Entry 8IM1 (X-ray diffraction, 2.05 A resolution); this record covers chains B and H of the 8 polymer chains in the assembly.

Chain B (and H):
Molecule: LaM1
Organism: Camelus bactrianus
Notes: chain H of this document is another copy of the same molecule, construct and numbering; everything in this record applies to it too
Sequence (129 residues; row label = number of the first residue in the row):
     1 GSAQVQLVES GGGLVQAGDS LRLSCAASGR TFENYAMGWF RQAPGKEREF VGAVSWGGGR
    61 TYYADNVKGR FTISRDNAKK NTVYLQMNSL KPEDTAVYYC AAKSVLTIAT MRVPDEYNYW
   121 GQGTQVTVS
Not modelled in the structure: 1-3
Disulfide bonds: C25-C100

Chain B / chain H interface:
Pairs across the interface - 10 pairs, chain B then chain H:
  G12(B) - A109(H)
  L14(B) - T107(H)  hydrogen bond (backbone-side chain)
  L14(B) - A109(H)
  L14(B) - T110(H)
  V15(B) - T110(H)
  Q16(B) - K103(H)  hydrogen bond
  Q16(B) - V105(H)
  Q16(B) - T107(H)
  D19(B) - E116(H)
  S20(B) - E116(H)  hydrogen bond (backbone-side chain)
Other interface residues (no listed pair), chain B (7 interface residues in all): G13

Overview:
Chain B and chain H form an interface of 7 and 6 residues respectively, with 3 hydrogen bonds. Among the polar
pairs are L14(B)-T107(H), Q16(B)-K103(H) and S20(B)-E116(H).
Chain B and chain H are both LaM1 (Camelus bactrianus); the structure, mCherry-LaM1 complex, was determined by
X-ray diffraction (same publication as 8ILX and 8IM0).
